Entry 7EV2 (X-ray diffraction, 2.10 A resolution); this record covers chain A.

Chain A:
Molecule: Tryptophan--tRNA ligase
Organism: Mycobacterium tuberculosis
Notes: EC 6.1.1.2
Reference sequence: A0A045IZS3 (A0A045IZS3_MYCTX); residue numbers follow UniProt; this construct covers 1-336
Amino-acid sequence (344 residues; numbered 1 to 344; the number before each row is that of its first residue):
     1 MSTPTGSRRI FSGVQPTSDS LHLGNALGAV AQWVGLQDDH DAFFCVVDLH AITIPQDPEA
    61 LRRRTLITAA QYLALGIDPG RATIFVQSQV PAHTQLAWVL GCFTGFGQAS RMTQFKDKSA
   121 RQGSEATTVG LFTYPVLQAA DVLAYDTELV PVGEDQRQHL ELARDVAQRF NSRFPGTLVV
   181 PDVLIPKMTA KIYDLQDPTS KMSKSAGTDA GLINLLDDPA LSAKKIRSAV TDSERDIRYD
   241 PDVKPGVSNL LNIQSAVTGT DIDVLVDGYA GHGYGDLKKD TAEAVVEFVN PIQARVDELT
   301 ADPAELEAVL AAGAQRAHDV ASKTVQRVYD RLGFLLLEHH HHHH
Not modelled in the structure: 1-5, 117-125, 337-344
Sequence notes: expression tag (337-344)
Small-molecule neighbours:
  - ATP (adenosine-5'-triphosphate): G13, V14, Q15, T17, H22, G24, N25, G28, A29, V152, G153, E154, D155, Q156, T189, A190, K191, I192, K201, M202, S203, K204, S205
  - Y-11 (JE0; (5S)-5-[(1R)-1-(4-chloranyl-1H-indol-3-yl)ethyl]-2-(methylamino)-1,3-oxazol-4-one): F11, S12, G13, Q15, V47, H50, T53, Y134, Q138, D141, V142, V150, V152, Q156, H159

Summary:
Chain A binds ATP and Y-11.
Chain A is Tryptophan--tRNA ligase (Mycobacterium tuberculosis); the structure, Crystal structure of
Mycobacterium tuberculosis tryptophanyl-tRNA synthetase complexed with Y-11 and ATP, was determined by X-ray
diffraction (same publication as 7EL8, 7ELT, 7ENS, 7ENT and 7EV3).
